Entry 7LD5 (electron microscopy, 3.07 A resolution); this record covers chains A and D of the 6 polymer chains in the assembly.

[Chain A]
Protein: Polyribonucleotide nucleotidyltransferase
Source organism: Mycolicibacterium smegmatis
Notes: EC 2.7.7.8
UniProt: A0QVQ5 (PNP_MYCS2); numbering as in UniProt (aligned over 1-763)
Chain sequence (784 residues; each row starts with the number of its first residue; numbers below 1 keep their minus sign (Met-20 is residue -20)):
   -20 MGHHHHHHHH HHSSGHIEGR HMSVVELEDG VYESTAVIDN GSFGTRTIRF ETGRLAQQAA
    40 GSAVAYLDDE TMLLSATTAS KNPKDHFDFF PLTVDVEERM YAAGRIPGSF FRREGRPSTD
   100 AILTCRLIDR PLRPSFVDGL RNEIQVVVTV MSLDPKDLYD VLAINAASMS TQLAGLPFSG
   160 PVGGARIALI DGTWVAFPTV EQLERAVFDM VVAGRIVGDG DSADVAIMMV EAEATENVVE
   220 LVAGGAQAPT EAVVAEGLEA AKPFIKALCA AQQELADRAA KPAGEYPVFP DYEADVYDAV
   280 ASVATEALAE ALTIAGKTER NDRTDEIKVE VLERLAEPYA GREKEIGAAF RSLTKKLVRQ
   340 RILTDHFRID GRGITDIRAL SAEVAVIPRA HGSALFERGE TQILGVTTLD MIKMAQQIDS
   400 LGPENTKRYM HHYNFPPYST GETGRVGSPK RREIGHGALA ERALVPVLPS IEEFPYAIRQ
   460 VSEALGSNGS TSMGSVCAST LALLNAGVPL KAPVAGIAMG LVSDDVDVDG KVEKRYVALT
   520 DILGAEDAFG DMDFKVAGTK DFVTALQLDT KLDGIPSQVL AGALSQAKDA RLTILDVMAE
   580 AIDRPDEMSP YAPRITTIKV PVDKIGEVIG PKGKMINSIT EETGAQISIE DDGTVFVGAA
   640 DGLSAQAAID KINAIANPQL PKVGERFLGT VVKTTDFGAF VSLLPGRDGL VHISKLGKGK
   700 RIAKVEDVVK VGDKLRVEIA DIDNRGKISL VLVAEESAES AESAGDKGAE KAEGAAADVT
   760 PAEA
Unresolved in the structure: -20 to 7, 595-763
Construct notes: initiating methionine (-20); expression tag (-19 to 0)
Swiss-Prot annotation at these positions:
  - binding site (Mg(2+)): Asp526, Asp532
Metal / ion sites: Mg2+ site 1 near Asp526 (its only coordinating residue here); Mg2+ site 2 near Asp532 (its only coordinating residue here)

[Chain D]
Molecule: poly-A RNA fragment
Sequence (9 nucleotides; each row starts with the number of its first residue):
     1 AAAAAAAAA
Unresolved in the structure: 5-8

[How chain A and chain D interact]
Pairs across the interface (13; chain A residue first):
  Phe66(A) - A2(D)  base contact
  Phe68(A) - A2(D)  base contact
  Phe68(A) - A3(D)  stacking on the base
  Leu71(A) - A2(D)  hydrogen bond to the sugar
  Thr72(A) - A2(D)  sugar contact
  Phe89(A) - A9(D)  stacking on the base
  Arg105(A) - A3(D)  salt bridge to the phosphate
  Arg105(A) - A4(D)  salt bridge to the phosphate
  Arg112(A) - A2(D)  sugar contact
  Arg112(A) - A3(D)  hydrogen bond to the sugar
  Arg430(A) - A2(D)  sugar contact
  Arg430(A) - A3(D)  salt bridge to the phosphate
  Arg431(A) - A4(D)  phosphate contact
Other interface residues (no listed pair), chain A (12 interface residues in all): Pro70, Asp108, Glu122
Other interface residues (no listed pair), chain D (5 interface residues in all): A1

[In short]
Chain A and chain D form an interface of 12 and 5 residues respectively, with 2 hydrogen bonds, 3 salt bridges
and 2 aromatic stacking contacts. Among the polar pairs are Leu71(A)-A2(D), Arg112(A)-A3(D) and
Arg105(A)-A3(D). From UniProt: Mg2+-binding residues Asp526(A) and Asp532(A) on chain A.
Chain A is Polyribonucleotide nucleotidyltransferase (Mycolicibacterium smegmatis) and chain D is poly-A RNA
fragment; the structure, polynucleotide phosphorylase, was determined by electron microscopy.
